7Z10 - chains e and f of the 9 polymer chains in the assembly; structure by electron microscopy, 3.87 A resolution.

== Chain e ==
Protein: Cytochrome c oxidase polypeptide 5A, mitochondrial
From: Saccharomyces cerevisiae S288C
Notes: EC 1.9.3.1
UniProtKB: P00424 (COX5A_YEAST); residues 21-153 here = UniProt positions 21-153
Chain sequence (133 residues; row label = number of the first residue in the row):
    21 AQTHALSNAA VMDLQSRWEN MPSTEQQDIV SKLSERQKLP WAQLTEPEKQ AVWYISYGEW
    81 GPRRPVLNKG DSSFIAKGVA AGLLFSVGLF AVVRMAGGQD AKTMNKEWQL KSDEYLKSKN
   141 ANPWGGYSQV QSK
From the paper describing this entry:
  - conformationally variable residues (domain motion, side-chain flip): Ala21 to Ser43, Lys122, Lys153

== Chain f ==
Protein: Cytochrome c oxidase subunit 6, mitochondrial
From: Saccharomyces cerevisiae S288C
UniProtKB: P00427 (COX6_YEAST); numbering as in UniProt (aligned over 45-148)
Chain sequence (104 residues; numbered 45 to 148; the number before each row is that of its first residue):
    45 DEETFEEFTA RYEKEFDEAY DLFEVQRVLN NCFSYDLVPA PAVIEKALRA ARRVNDLPTA
   105 IRVFEALKYK VENEDQYKAY LDELKDVRQE LGVPLKEELF PSSS
Unresolved in the structure: 147-148

== How chain e and chain f interact ==
Pairs across the interface - 32 pairs, chain e then chain f:
  Gln35(e) with Phe144(f)
  Gln57(e) with Arg96(f), hydrogen bond (backbone-side chain); Asn99(f); Asp100(f); Leu101(f), hydrogen bond (side chain-backbone)
  Lys58(e) with Arg96(f); Asn99(f)
  Leu59(e) with Arg96(f), hydrogen bond (backbone-side chain)
  Pro60(e) with Arg96(f)
  Trp61(e) with Ala95(f); Arg96(f); Asp100(f); Leu101(f); Ala104(f), hydrophobic; Leu135(f), hydrogen bond (backbone-backbone); Gly136(f); Val137(f), hydrophobic
  Ala62(e) with Leu135(f)
  Glu66(e) with Leu143(f)
  Lys69(e) with Leu101(f); Pro138(f)
  Gln70(e) with Leu143(f)
  Val72(e) with Leu101(f), hydrophobic; Pro102(f)
  Trp73(e) with Arg106(f); Phe144(f), hydrophobic
  Ser76(e) with Pro102(f)
  Tyr77(e) with Gln70(f), hydrogen bond; Pro102(f); Thr103(f), hydrogen bond; Arg106(f)
  Arg83(e) with Arg106(f)
Interface residues without a listed pair, chain e (16 interface residues in all): Leu64
Interface residues without a listed pair, chain f (19 interface residues in all): Ile105, Lys140, Glu142

== Summary ==
16 residues of chain e and 19 residues of chain f are in contact; the contacts include 6 hydrogen bonds. Among
the polar pairs are Gln57(e)-Arg96(f), Gln57(e)-Leu101(f) and Leu59(e)-Arg96(f). From the paper:
conformational variability at Ala21(e), Lys122(e) and Lys153(e).
Chain e is Cytochrome c oxidase polypeptide 5A, mitochondrial and chain f is Cytochrome c oxidase subunit 6,
mitochondrial, both from Saccharomyces cerevisiae S288C; the structure, Monomeric respiratory complex IV
isolated from S. cerevisiae, was determined by electron microscopy.
